PDB entry 4J8W | X-ray diffraction, 2.41 A resolution | chains G and J of the 10 polymer chains in the assembly

== Chain G ==
Name: Histone H2A
Source organism: Xenopus laevis
Reference sequence: Q6AZJ8 (Q6AZJ8_XENLA); aligned to UniProt positions 2-129 over residues 1-128 (the alignment contains insertions or deletions, so no single offset holds)
Sequence (128 residues; each row starts with the number of its first residue):
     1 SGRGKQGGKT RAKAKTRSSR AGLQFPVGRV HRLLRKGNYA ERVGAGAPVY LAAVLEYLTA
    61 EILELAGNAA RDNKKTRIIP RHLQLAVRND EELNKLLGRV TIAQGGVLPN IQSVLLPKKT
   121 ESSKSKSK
Unresolved in the structure: 1-13, 120-128
Small-molecule neighbours:
  - 1MK (chlorido(eta-6-p-cymene)(N-fluorophenyl-2-pyridinecarbothioamide)osmium(II)), molecule 1: Leu33, Lys36, Gly37, Tyr39
  - 1MK, molecule 2: Tyr57, Glu61, Asp90, Glu92

== Chain J ==
Molecule: 145-nt DNA strand
Sequence (145 nucleotides; numbered -72 to 72; the number before each row is that of its first residue; numbers below 1 keep their minus sign (DA-72 is residue -72)):
   -72 ATCAATATCC ACCTGCAGAT ACTACCAAAA GTGTATTTGG AAACTGCTCC ATCAAAAGGC
   -12 ATGTTCAGCT GATTCAGCTG AACATGCCTT TTGATGGAGC AGTTTCCAAA TACACTTTTG
    48 GTAGTATCTG CAGGTGGATA TTGAT

== How chain G and chain J interact ==
Contacting residue pairs - 13 pairs, chain G then chain J:
  Ala14(G) with DG-42(J), phosphate contact; DT-41(J), phosphate contact
  Lys15(G) with DT-41(J), hydrogen bond to the phosphate
  Arg17(G) with DG-42(J), salt bridge to the phosphate
  Arg20(G) with DT-41(J), salt bridge to the phosphate
  Gly28(G) with DA-43(J), phosphate contact; DG-42(J), phosphate contact
  Arg29(G) with DA-43(J), hydrogen bond to the phosphate
  Arg32(G) with DA-44(J), hydrogen bond to the phosphate; DA-43(J), salt bridge to the phosphate
  Arg42(G) with DT-35(J), hydrogen bond to the sugar; DG-34(J), sugar contact
  Arg77(G) with DA-54(J), sugar contact
Other interface residues (no listed pair), chain G (10 interface residues in all): Thr16

== In short ==
The interface between chain G and chain J involves 10 residues on one side and 7 on the other; the contacts
include 4 hydrogen bonds and 3 salt bridges. Among the polar pairs are Arg42(G)-DT-35(J), Lys15(G)-DT-41(J)
and Arg29(G)-DA-43(J). Chain G binds compound 1MK.
Here chain G is Histone H2A (Xenopus laevis) and chain J is a 145-nt DNA strand. Entry 4J8W (X-ray structure
of NCP145 with chlorido(eta-6-p-cymene)(N-fluorophenyl-2-pyridinecarbothioamide)osmium(II)) was determined by
X-ray diffraction (same publication as 4J8V, 4J8X and 4J8U).
